Entry 8ATW (electron microscopy, 3.62 A resolution); this record covers chains A and T of the 5 polymer chains in the assembly.

# Chain A
Molecule: DNA-directed RNA polymerase, mitochondrial
From: Saccharomyces cerevisiae S288C
Notes: EC 2.7.7.6
UniProtKB: P13433 (RPOM_YEAST); numbering as in UniProt (aligned over 100-1351)
Sequence (1262 residues; row label = number of the first residue in the row):
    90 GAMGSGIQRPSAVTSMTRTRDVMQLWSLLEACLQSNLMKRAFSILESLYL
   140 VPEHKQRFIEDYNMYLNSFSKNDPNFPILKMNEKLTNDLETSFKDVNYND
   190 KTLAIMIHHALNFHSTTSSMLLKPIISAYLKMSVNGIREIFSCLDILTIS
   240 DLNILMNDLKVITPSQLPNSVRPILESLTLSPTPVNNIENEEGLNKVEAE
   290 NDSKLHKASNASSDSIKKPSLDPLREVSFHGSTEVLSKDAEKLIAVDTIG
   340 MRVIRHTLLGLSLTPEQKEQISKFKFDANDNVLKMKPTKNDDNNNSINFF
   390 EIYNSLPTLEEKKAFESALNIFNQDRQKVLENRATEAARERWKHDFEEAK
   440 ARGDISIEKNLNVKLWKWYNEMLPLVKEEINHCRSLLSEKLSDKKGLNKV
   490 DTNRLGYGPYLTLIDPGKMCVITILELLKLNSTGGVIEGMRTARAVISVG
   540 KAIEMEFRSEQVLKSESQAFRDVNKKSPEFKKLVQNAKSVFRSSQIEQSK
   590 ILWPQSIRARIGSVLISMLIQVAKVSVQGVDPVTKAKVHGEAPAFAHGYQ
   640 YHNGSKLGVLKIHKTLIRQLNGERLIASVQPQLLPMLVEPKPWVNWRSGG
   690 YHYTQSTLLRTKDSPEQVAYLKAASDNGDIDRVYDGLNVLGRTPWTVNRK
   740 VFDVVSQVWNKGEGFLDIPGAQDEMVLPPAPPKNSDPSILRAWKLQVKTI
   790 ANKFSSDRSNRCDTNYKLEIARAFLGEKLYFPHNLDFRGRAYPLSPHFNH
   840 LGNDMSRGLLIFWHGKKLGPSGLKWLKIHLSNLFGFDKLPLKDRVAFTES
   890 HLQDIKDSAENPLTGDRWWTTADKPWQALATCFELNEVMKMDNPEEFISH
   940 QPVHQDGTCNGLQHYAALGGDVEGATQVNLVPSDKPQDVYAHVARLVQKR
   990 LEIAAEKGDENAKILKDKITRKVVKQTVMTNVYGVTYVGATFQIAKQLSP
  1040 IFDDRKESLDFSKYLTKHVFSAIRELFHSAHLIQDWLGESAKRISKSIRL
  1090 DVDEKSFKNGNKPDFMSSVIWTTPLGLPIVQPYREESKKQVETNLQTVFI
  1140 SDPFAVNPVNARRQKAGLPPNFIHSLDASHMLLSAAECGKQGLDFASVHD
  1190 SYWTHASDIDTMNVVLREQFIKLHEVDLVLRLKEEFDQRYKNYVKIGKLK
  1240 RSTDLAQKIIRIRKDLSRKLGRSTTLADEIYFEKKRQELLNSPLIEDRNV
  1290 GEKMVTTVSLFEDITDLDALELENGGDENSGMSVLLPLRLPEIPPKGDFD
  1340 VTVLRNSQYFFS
Not modelled in the structure: 90-385, 554-588, 1311-1319
Sequence notes: expression tag (90-99)

# Chain T
Molecule: Template DNA
Sequence (36 nucleotides; numbered 9 to 44; the number before each row is that of its first residue):
     9 GCATTATGCATTTCCGACAATATCAATACTTATTCG
Not modelled in the structure: 9, 38-44

# Chain A / chain T interface
Pairs across the interface - 61 pairs, chain A then chain T:
  Lys518(A) - DG24(T)  hydrogen bond to the base
  Asn520(A) - DG24(T)  base contact
  Thr522(A) - DG24(T)  sugar contact
  Thr522(A) - DA25(T)  phosphate contact
  Gly523(A) - DA25(T)  hydrogen bond to the phosphate
  Gly523(A) - DA27(T)  base contact
  Arg530(A) - DA27(T)  base contact
  Arg533(A) - DA25(T)  salt bridge to the phosphate
  Arg533(A) - DC26(T)  base contact
  Tyr638(A) - DT29(T)  phosphate contact
  Tyr638(A) - DA30(T)  hydrogen bond to the phosphate
  Gly643(A) - DA28(T)  base contact
  Ser644(A) - DA28(T)  base contact
  Lys645(A) - DA28(T)  hydrogen bond to the base
  Lys645(A) - DT29(T)  hydrogen bond to the base
  Lys645(A) - DA30(T)  hydrogen bond to the sugar
  Gly647(A) - DT29(T)  hydrogen bond to the phosphate
  Leu664(A) - DG24(T)  base contact
  Arg699(A) - DT21(T)  hydrogen bond to the phosphate
  Arg699(A) - DC22(T)  salt bridge to the phosphate
  Lys701(A) - DC22(T)  salt bridge to the phosphate
  Arg797(A) - DG24(T)  base contact
  Ser798(A) - DG24(T)  hydrogen bond to the base
  Cys801(A) - DG24(T)  hydrogen bond to the base
  Phe826(A) - DT20(T)  sugar contact
  Arg827(A) - DT20(T)  hydrogen bond to the sugar
  Tyr831(A) - DT20(T)  base contact
  Tyr831(A) - DT21(T)  sugar contact
  Pro835(A) - DC22(T)  phosphate contact
  Pro835(A) - DC23(T)  phosphate contact
  Thr1019(A) - DA18(T)  base contact
  Tyr1022(A) - DA18(T)  sugar contact
  Gly1023(A) - DA18(T)  sugar contact
  Val1024(A) - DA18(T)  phosphate contact
  Thr1025(A) - DC17(T)  hydrogen bond to the phosphate
  Thr1025(A) - DA18(T)  hydrogen bond to the phosphate
  Val1027(A) - DC17(T)  base contact
  Gly1028(A) - DA18(T)  phosphate contact
  Gln1032(A) - DA18(T)  base contact
  Tyr1122(A) - DT19(T)  hydrogen bond to the phosphate
  Tyr1122(A) - DT20(T)  hydrogen bond to the phosphate
  Lys1127(A) - DA27(T)  hydrogen bond to the phosphate
  Lys1127(A) - DA28(T)  salt bridge to the phosphate
  Gln1129(A) - DT29(T)  base contact
  Gln1129(A) - DA30(T)  base contact
  Gln1135(A) - DT29(T)  hydrogen bond to the phosphate
  Gln1135(A) - DA30(T)  phosphate contact
  Thr1136(A) - DT29(T)  sugar contact
  Thr1136(A) - DA30(T)  hydrogen bond to the phosphate
  Val1137(A) - DT29(T)  phosphate contact
  Phe1138(A) - DA28(T)  phosphate contact
  Phe1138(A) - DT29(T)  hydrogen bond to the phosphate
  Arg1151(A) - DG16(T)  sugar contact
  Arg1152(A) - DT19(T)  salt bridge to the phosphate
  Arg1152(A) - DT20(T)  salt bridge to the phosphate
  Ala1155(A) - DA18(T)  sugar contact
  Gly1156(A) - DT19(T)  sugar contact
  Pro1159(A) - DT19(T)  sugar contact
  Asn1160(A) - DT19(T)  sugar contact
  His1163(A) - DT19(T)  base contact
  Lys1239(A) - DC10(T)  salt bridge to the phosphate
Also at the interface, not in a pair above, chain A (49 interface residues in all): Ser521, Gly524, Leu646, Asp825, Gln1015
Also at the interface, not in a pair above, chain T (17 interface residues in all): DT15

# Summary
The interface between chain A and chain T involves 49 residues on one side and 17 on the other; the contacts
include 19 hydrogen bonds and 7 salt bridges. Among the polar pairs are Lys518(A)-DG24(T), Lys645(A)-DA28(T)
and Lys645(A)-DT29(T).
Chain A is DNA-directed RNA polymerase, mitochondrial (Saccharomyces cerevisiae S288C) and chain T is Template
DNA; the structure, Cryo-EM structure of yeast mitochondrial RNA polymerase transcription initiation complex
with 6-mer RNA, pppGpGpApApApU (IC6), was determined by electron microscopy (same publication as 8AP1, 8ATT,
8ATV, 8C5S, 8C5U and 8Q63).
